Entry 4O2A (X-ray diffraction, 2.50 A resolution); this record covers chains B and F of the 6 polymer chains in the assembly.

== Chain B ==
Name: Tubulin beta-2B chain
Organism: Bos taurus
Reference sequence: Q6B856 (TBB2B_BOVIN); the author numbering skips numbers that UniProt does not, so the offset changes along the chain: 1-42 = UniProt 1-42; 45-360 = UniProt 43-358; 369-455 = UniProt 359-445
Sequence (445 residues; row label = number of the first residue in the row; note: 10 numbers in that range are skipped by the numbering (no residue carries them; nothing is unmodelled there)):
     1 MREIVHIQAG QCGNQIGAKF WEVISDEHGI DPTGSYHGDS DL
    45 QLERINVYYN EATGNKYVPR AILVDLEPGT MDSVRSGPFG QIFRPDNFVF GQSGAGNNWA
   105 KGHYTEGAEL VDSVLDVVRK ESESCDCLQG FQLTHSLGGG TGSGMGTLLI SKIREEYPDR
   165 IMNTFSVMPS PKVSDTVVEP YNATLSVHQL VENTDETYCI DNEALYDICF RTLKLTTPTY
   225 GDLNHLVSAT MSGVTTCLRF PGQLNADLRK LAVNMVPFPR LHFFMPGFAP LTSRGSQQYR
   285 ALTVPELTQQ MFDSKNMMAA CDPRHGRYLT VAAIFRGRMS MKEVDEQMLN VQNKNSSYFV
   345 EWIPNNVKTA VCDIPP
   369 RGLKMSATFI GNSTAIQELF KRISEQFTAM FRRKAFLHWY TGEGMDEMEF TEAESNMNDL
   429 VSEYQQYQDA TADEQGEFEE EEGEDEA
Disordered / not traced: 276-285, 439-455
UniProt features mapped onto this chain:
  - motif: Met1 to Ile4 (MREI motif)
  - binding site (GTP): Gln11, Glu71, Ser140, Gly144, Thr145, Gly146, Asn206, Asn228
  - binding site (Mg(2+)): Glu71
  - modified residue: Ser40 (Phosphoserine), Thr57 (Phosphothreonine), Lys60 (N6-acetyllysine), Ser174 (Phosphoserine), Thr287 (Phosphothreonine), Thr292 (Phosphothreonine), Arg320 (Omega-N-methylarginine), Glu448 (5-glutamyl polyglutamate)
  - cross-link (Glycyl lysine isopeptide (Lys-Gly)): Lys60 (interchain with G-Cter in ubiquitin), Lys326 (interchain with G-Cter in ubiquitin)
Bound ions: Ca2+ near Glu113 (its only coordinating residue here)
Small-molecule neighbours:
  - 2RR (3-[(4-{1-[2-(4-aminophenyl)-2-oxoethyl]-1H-benzimidazol-2-yl}-1,2,5-oxadiazol-3-yl)amino]propanenitrile): Tyr202, Val238, Cys241, Gln247, Leu248, Ala250, Lys254, Leu255, Asn258, Met259, Thr314, Val315, Ala316, Ile318, Asn349, Asn350, Val351, Lys352, Ile378
  - GDP (guanosine-5'-diphosphate): Gly10, Gln11, Cys12, Gln15, Ile16, Asp69, Ala99, Asn101, Ser140, Gly142, Gly143, Gly144, Thr145, Gly146, Val171, Pro173, Val177, Asp179, Glu183, Asn206, Leu209, Tyr224, Leu227, Asn228

== Chain F ==
Name: Tubulin-tyrosine ligase
Organism: Gallus gallus
Reference sequence: E1BQ43 (E1BQ43_CHICK); residue numbers follow UniProt; this construct covers 1-378
Sequence (384 residues; row label = number of the first residue in the row):
     1 MYTFVVRDEN SSVYAEVSRL LLATGQWKRL RKDNPRFNLM LGERNRLPFG RLGHEPGLVQ
    61 LVNYYRGADK LCRKASLVKL IKTSPELSES CTWFPESYVI YPTNLKTPVA PAQNGIRHLI
   121 NNTRTDEREV FLAAYNRRRE GREGNVWIAK SSAGAKGEGI LISSEASELL DFIDEQGQVH
   181 VIQKYLEKPL LLEPGHRKFD IRSWVLVDHL YNIYLYREGV LRTSSEPYNS ANFQDKTCHL
   241 TNHCIQKEYS KNYGRYEEGN EMFFEEFNQY LMDALNTTLE NSILLQIKHI IRSCLMCIEP
   301 AISTKHLHYQ SFQLFGFDFM VDEELKVWLI EVNGAPACAQ KLYAELCQGI VDVAISSVFP
   361 LADTGQKTSQ PTSIFIKLHH HHHH
Disordered / not traced: 103-125, 152-161, 173-179, 363-370, 380-384
Construct notes: expression tag (379-384)
Small-molecule neighbours: ADP (adenosine-5'-diphosphate): Lys74, Pro95, Ile148, Lys150, Gln183, Lys184, Tyr185, Leu186, Lys198, His239, Leu240, Thr241, Asn242, Met320, Ile330, Glu331

== Interface between chain B and chain F ==
Pairs across the interface (16; chain B residue first):
  Arg311(B) - Arg31(F)
  Leu333(B) - Arg36(F)
  Leu333(B) - Pro56(F)
  Leu333(B) - Gly57(F)
  Gln336(B) - Arg36(F)
  Asn337(B) - Met1(F)
  Asn337(B) - Thr3(F)
  Asn337(B) - Lys28(F)  hydrogen bond (backbone-side chain)
  Asn337(B) - Arg36(F)
  Lys338(B) - Lys28(F)  hydrogen bond (backbone-side chain)
  Ser340(B) - Lys28(F)  hydrogen bond
  Ser340(B) - Leu30(F)
  Ser341(B) - Arg31(F)  hydrogen bond (backbone-side chain)
  Glu345(B) - Arg31(F)  salt bridge
  Glu345(B) - Asp33(F)
  Glu345(B) - Asn34(F)
Other interface residues (no listed pair), chain B (10 interface residues in all): Phe343, Asn349
Other interface residues (no listed pair), chain F (11 interface residues in all): Glu55

== Overview ==
10 residues of chain B and 11 residues of chain F are in contact; the contacts include 4 hydrogen bonds and 1
salt bridge. Among the polar pairs are Glu345(B)-Arg31(F), Asn337(B)-Lys28(F) and Lys338(B)-Lys28(F). Chain B
binds GDP and compound 2RR. Ligands of chain F: ADP.
Chain B is Tubulin beta-2B chain (Bos taurus) and chain F is Tubulin-tyrosine ligase (Gallus gallus); the
structure, Tubulin-BAL27862 complex, was determined by X-ray diffraction, deposited together with 4O2B.
